7ASE - chains 0 and y of the 52 polymer chains in the assembly; structure by electron microscopy, 3.33 A resolution.

Chain 0:
Molecule: 18S
Source organism: Trypanosoma cruzi
Sequence (2319 nucleotides; row label = number of the first residue in the row; note: 67 numbers in that range are skipped by the numbering (no residue carries them; nothing is unmodelled there); a row labelled like 1004A-1004Z holds insertion residues (1004A, then the next letters in order); numbering starts at 0):
     0 UGAUCUGGUUGAUUCUGCCAGUAGUCAUAUGCUUGUUUCAAGGACUUAGC
    50 CAUGCAUGCCUCAGAAUCACUGCAUUGCAGGAAUCUGCGCAUGGCUCAUU
   100 ACAUCAGACGUAAUCUGCCGCAAAAAUCUUGCGGUCUCCGCAACAUUGGA
   150 UAACUUGGCGAAACGCCAAGCUAAUACAUGAACCAACCGGAUGUUCUCUG
   200 UUCCGGCGGCAGGGCAACCUGCUGCCAUGGGACGUCCAGCGAAUGAAUGA
   250 AAGUAAAACCAAUGCCUUCACCGGCAGUAACACUCAGAAGUGUUGAUUCA
   300 AUUCAUUCCGUGCGAAAGCCGGGUUUUUUUAUCCGGCGUCUUUUGACGAA
   350 CAACUGCCCUAUCAGCCAGCGAUGGCCGUGUAGUGGACUGCCAUGGCGUU
   400 GACGGGAGCGGGGGAUUAGGGUUCGAUUCCGGAGAGGGAGCCUGAGAAAU
   450 AGCUACCACUUCUACGGAGGGCAGCAGGCGCGCAAAUUGCCCAAUGUCAA
   500 AAAAAAAAGAUGAGGCAGCGAAAAGAAAUAGAGCCGACAGUGCUUUUGCA
   550 UUGUCGUUUUCAAUGGGGGAUAUUUAAACCCAUCCAAAAUCGAGUAACAA
   600 UUGGAGGACAAGUCUGGUGCCAGCACCCGCGGUAAUUCCAGCUCCAAAAG
   650 CGUAUAUUAAUGCUGUUGCUGUUAAAGGGUUCGUAGUUGAAUUGAGGGCC
   700 UCUAAGGCGCAAUGGUUUAGUCCCAUCCACUUCGGAUUGGUGACCCAUGC
   750 CCUUGUGGUCCGUGAACAGACAUUCAGAAACAAAAAACACGGGAGUGGUA
   800 CCUUUCCUGAUUAUCGCAUGUCAUGCAUGCCAGAGGGCGCCCGUGAUUUU
   850 UUACUGUGACUAAAAAAGUGUGACCAAAGCAGUCAUUCGACUUGAAUUAG
   900 AAAGCAUGGGAUAACAAAGGAGCAGCCUCUGGGCCACCGUUUCGGCUUUU
   950 GUUGGUUUUAAAAGUCCAUUGGAGAUUAUGGGGCAGUGUGACAAGCGGCU
  1000 GGGUG
1004A-1004Z GUUAUUCCACACACACACACACACGC
1005A-1005Z UCCUUUUUUUUGGACGUGUUUUGUGU
1006A-1006J GUGUAUGUGG
  1066 CACUCGUCGCCUUUG
  1087 UGGGAAAUCCGUGUGGCACUGUGUUUGAUGUUGUUGGCAGAGACUUCGGU
  1137 CUUUUGCCUUCGCAUAUUUCACACAUGUGUCAUGCCUUCCCUCAACUCAC
  1187 GGCAUCCAGGAAUGAAGGAGGGUAGUUCGGGGGAGAACGUACUGGUGCGU
  1237 CAGAGGUGAAAUUCUUAGACCGCACCAAGACGAACUACAGCGAAGGCAUU
  1287 CUUCAAGGAUACCUUCCUCAAUCAAGAACCAAAGUGUGGGGAUCGAAGAU
  1337 GAUUAGAGACCAUUGUAGUCCACACUGCAAACGAUGACACCCAUGAAUUG
  1387 GGGAGUUUUUGGUCGUAGGCGUGGUCGGGCUUGAUUAUUAUUUUUCAUCC
  1437 CGUUCCUCGUCUCGCCAAUGAAUAUUAAAUUUACGUGCAUAUUCUUUUUG
  1487 GUCUUCGUUUUUUUACGGCGAGGGCCUUUAACGGGAAUAUCCUCAGCACG
  1537 UUAUCUGACUUCUUCACGCGAAAGCUUUGAGGUUACAGUCUCAGGGGGGA
  1587 GUACGUUCGCAAGAGUGAAACUUAAAGAAAUUGACGGAAUGGCACCACAA
  1637 GACGUGGAGCGUGCGGUUUAAUUUGACUCAACACGGGGAACUUUACCAGA
  1687 UCCGGACAGGGUGAGGAUUGACAGAUUGAGUGUUCUUUCUCGAUCCCCUG
  1737 AAUGGUGGUGCAUGGCCGCUUUUGGUCGGUGGAGUGAUUUGUUUGGUUGA
  1787 UUCCGUCAACGGACGAGAUCCAAGCUGCCCAGUAGGAUUCAGAAUUGCCC
  1837 AUAGGAUAGCAAUCCCUUCCGCGGGUUUUACCCAAGGGGGGGCGGUAUUC
  1887 GCUUGUAUCCUUCUCUGCGGGAUUCCUUGUUUUGCGCAAGGUGAGAUUUU
  1937 GGGCAACAGCAGGUCUGUGAUGCUCCUCAAUGUUCUGGGCGACACGCGCA
  1987 CUACAAUGUCAGUGAGAACAAGAAAAACGACUCUUGUCGGACCUACUUGA
  2037 UCAAAAGAGUGGGAAAACCCCGGAAUCACGUAGACCCACUUGGGACCGAG
  2087 UAUUGCAAUUAUUGGUCGCGCAACGAGGAAUGUCUCGUAGGCGCAGCUCA
  2137 UCAAACUGUGCCGAUUACGUCCCUGCCAUUUGUACACACCGCCCGUCGUU
  2187 GUUUCCGAUGAUGGUGCAAUACAGGUGAUCGGACAGUCGAGUGCUUCACU
  2237 UGACCGAAAGUUCACCGAUAUUUCUUCAAUAGAGGAAGCAAAAGUCGUAA
  2287 CAAGGUAGCUGUAGGUGAACCUGCAGCUGGAUCAUUU
Not modelled in the structure: 0, 1004A-1004Z, 1005A-1005Z, 1006A-1006J, 1087-1178, 1836-1849
Construct notes: conflict C143 (A144 in 320364483), C805 (U806 in 320364483); insertion (2321-2323)

Chain y:
Protein: 40S ribosomal protein S24
Source organism: Trypanosoma cruzi
Reference sequence: Q4DW38 (Q4DW38_TRYCC); residue numbers follow UniProt; this construct covers 1-137
Amino-acid sequence (137 residues; row label = number of the first residue in the row):
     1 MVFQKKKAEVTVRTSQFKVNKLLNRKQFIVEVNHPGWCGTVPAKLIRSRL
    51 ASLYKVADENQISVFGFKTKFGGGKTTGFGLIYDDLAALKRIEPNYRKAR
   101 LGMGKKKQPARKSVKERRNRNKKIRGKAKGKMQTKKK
Not modelled in the structure: 1-3, 127-137

How chain 0 and chain y interact:
Pairs across the interface - 106 pairs, chain 0 then chain y:
  G53(0) with Lys-112(y), hydrogen bond to the sugar; Glu-116(y), sugar contact
  C54(0) with Lys-112(y), sugar contact; Lys-115(y), hydrogen bond to the phosphate; Glu-116(y), phosphate contact; Asn-119(y), hydrogen bond to the phosphate
  A55(0) with Lys-115(y), salt bridge to the phosphate; Arg-118(y), salt bridge to the phosphate; Asn-119(y), hydrogen bond to the phosphate
  G57(0) with Lys-122(y), salt bridge to the phosphate
  A82(0) with Gly-126(y), phosphate contact
  U83(0) with Arg-125(y), hydrogen bond to the phosphate; Gly-126(y), hydrogen bond to the phosphate
  C84(0) with Arg-125(y), salt bridge to the phosphate
  A151(0) with Arg-125(y), hydrogen bond to the sugar
  A152(0) with Arg-125(y), salt bridge to the phosphate; Gly-126(y), phosphate contact
  C153(0) with Gly-126(y), phosphate contact
  C163(0) with Lys-122(y), base contact; Lys-123(y), base contact
  C490(0) with Arg-111(y), base contact
  C491(0) with Arg-111(y), base contact
  A492(0) with Tyr-96(y), sugar contact
  A502(0) with Arg-91(y), hydrogen bond to the sugar
  A503(0) with Arg-91(y), sugar contact; Lys-105(y), salt bridge to the phosphate
  A504(0) with Lys-105(y), salt bridge to the phosphate
  A506(0) with Lys-105(y), sugar contact
  A507(0) with Asn-95(y), hydrogen bond to the base; Lys-105(y), salt bridge to the phosphate; Lys-106(y), hydrogen bond to the base; Lys-107(y), base contact; Gln-108(y), hydrogen bond to the sugar
  A509(0) with Arg-118(y), hydrogen bond to the phosphate
  U510(0) with Arg-111(y), phosphate contact; Lys-115(y), salt bridge to the phosphate; Arg-118(y), salt bridge to the phosphate
  G511(0) with Arg-111(y), salt bridge to the phosphate; Lys-112(y), hydrogen bond to the base; Lys-115(y), salt bridge to the phosphate
  U570(0) with Trp-37(y), base contact; Cys-38(y), hydrogen bond to the base; Gly-39(y), base contact; Thr-40(y), hydrogen bond to the base
  A571(0) with Thr-40(y), hydrogen bond to the sugar; Pro-42(y), phosphate contact; Lys-44(y), salt bridge to the phosphate
  U572(0) with Thr-40(y), hydrogen bond to the sugar; Pro-42(y), phosphate contact; Ala-43(y), hydrogen bond to the phosphate; Phe-67(y), phosphate contact
  U573(0) with Gly-66(y), hydrogen bond to the phosphate; Phe-67(y), hydrogen bond to the phosphate; Lys-68(y), phosphate contact
  U574(0) with Gly-66(y), phosphate contact; Lys-68(y), salt bridge to the phosphate; Arg-100(y), base contact
  A575(0) with Tyr-96(y), sugar contact; Arg-100(y), salt bridge to the phosphate
  A576(0) with Arg-100(y), salt bridge to the phosphate
  A581(0) with Thr-40(y), base contact; Thr-69(y), hydrogen bond to the base; Lys-70(y), hydrogen bond to the sugar; Phe-71(y), phosphate contact
  U582(0) with Gly-39(y), base contact; Thr-40(y), base contact; Thr-69(y), sugar contact; Lys-70(y), sugar contact; Phe-71(y), phosphate contact; Gly-72(y), hydrogen bond to the phosphate; Gly-73(y), phosphate contact
  C583(0) with Cys-38(y), sugar contact; Gly-39(y), hydrogen bond to the sugar; Gly-73(y), phosphate contact
  A585(0) with Cys-38(y), sugar contact
  A586(0) with Lys-6(y), salt bridge to the phosphate; Lys-7(y), hydrogen bond to the phosphate; Ala-8(y), hydrogen bond to the sugar; Gly-36(y), base contact; Trp-37(y), stacking on the base; Cys-38(y), hydrogen bond to the base
  A587(0) with Lys-6(y), phosphate contact; Lys-7(y), salt bridge to the phosphate
  U589(0) with Cys-38(y), base contact
  C873(0) with Lys-70(y), salt bridge to the phosphate; Phe-71(y), stacking on the base
  G881(0) with Gln-16(y), base contact
  U882(0) with Gln-16(y), base contact
  A884(0) with Arg-13(y), base contact; Thr-14(y), hydrogen bond to the base; Ser-15(y), base contact; Glu-31(y), base contact
  U885(0) with Arg-13(y), base contact
  U886(0) with Arg-13(y), base contact; Thr-14(y), hydrogen bond to the base; Tyr-54(y), base contact
  C887(0) with Phe-17(y), base contact; Val-19(y), phosphate contact; Lys-26(y), hydrogen bond to the base; Tyr-54(y), base contact
  G888(0) with Ser-15(y), base contact; Gln-16(y), base contact; Phe-17(y), hydrogen bond to the base; Lys-18(y), phosphate contact; Val-19(y), phosphate contact
  A889(0) with Gln-16(y), base contact
Interface residues without a listed pair, chain 0 (48 interface residues in all): A872, C883, C890
Interface residues without a listed pair, chain y (53 interface residues in all): Gln-4, Val-41, Phe-65, Lys-90, Ala-110, Ile-124

Summary:
48 residues of chain 0 face 53 of chain y across their interface; the contacts include 31 hydrogen bonds, 19
salt bridges and 2 aromatic stacking contacts. Among the polar pairs are A507(0)/Asn-95(y), A507(0)/Lys-106(y)
and G511(0)/Lys-112(y).
Chain 0 is 18S and chain y is 40S ribosomal protein S24, both from Trypanosoma cruzi; the structure, 43S
preinitiation complex from Trypanosoma cruzi with the kDDX60 helicase, was determined by electron microscopy.
